3BG0 - chains E and F of the 8 polymer chains in the assembly; structure by X-ray diffraction, 3.15 A resolution.

== Chain E ==
Protein: Protein SEC13 homolog
Organism: Homo sapiens
UniProt: P55735 (SEC13_HUMAN); residue numbers follow UniProt; this construct covers 1-316
Amino-acid sequence (316 residues; each row starts with the number of its first residue):
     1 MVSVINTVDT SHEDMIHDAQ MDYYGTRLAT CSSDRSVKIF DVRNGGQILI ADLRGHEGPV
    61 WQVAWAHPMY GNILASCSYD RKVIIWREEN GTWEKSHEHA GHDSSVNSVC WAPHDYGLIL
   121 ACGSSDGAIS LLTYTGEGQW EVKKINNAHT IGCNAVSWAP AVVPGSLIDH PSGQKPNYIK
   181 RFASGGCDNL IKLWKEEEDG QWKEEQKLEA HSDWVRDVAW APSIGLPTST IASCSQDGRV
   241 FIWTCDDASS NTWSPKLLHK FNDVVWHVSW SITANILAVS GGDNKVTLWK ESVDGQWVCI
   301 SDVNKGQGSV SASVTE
Unresolved in the structure: 1-13, 165-172, 305-316
Curated features (UniProtKB/Swiss-Prot):
  - modified residue: Val2 (N-acetylvaline), Ser184 (Phosphoserine), Ser309 (Phosphoserine)

== Chain F ==
Protein: Nucleoporin NUP145
Organism: Saccharomyces cerevisiae
Notes: EC 3.4.21.-; fragment: Nucleoporin NUP145C
UniProt: P49687 (NU145_YEAST); residues 125-552 here correspond to UniProt positions 731-1158 (UniProt number = residue number + 606)
Amino-acid sequence (442 residues; numbered 111 to 552; the number before each row is that of its first residue):
   111 MGSSHHHHHH SGDPFSECND EIDNAKLIMK ERRFTASYTF AKFSTGSMLL TKDIVGKSGV
   171 SIKRLPTELQ RKFLFDDVYL DKEIEKVTIE ARKSNPYPQI SESSLLFKDA LDYMEKTSSD
   231 YNLWKLSSIL FDPVSYPYKT DNDQVKMALL KKERHCRLTS WIVSQIGPEI EEKIRNSSNE
   291 IEQIFLYLLL NDVVRASKLA IESKNGHLSV LISYLGSNDP RIRDLAELQL QKWSTGGCSI
   351 DKNISKIYKL LSGSPFEGLF SLKELESEFS WLCLLNLTLC YGQIDEYSLE SLVQSHLDKF
   411 SLPYDDPIGV IFQLYAANEN TEKLYKEVRQ RTNALDVQFC WYLIQTLRFN GTRVFSKETS
   471 DEATFAFAAQ LEFAQLHGHS LFVSCFLNDD KAAEDTIKRL VMREITLLRA STNDHILNRL
   531 KIPSQLIFNA QALKDRYEGN YL
Unresolved in the structure: 111-129
Differences from the reference sequence: expression tag (111-124)
Curated features (UniProtKB/Swiss-Prot):
  - modified residue: Thr145 (Phosphothreonine)

== Chain E / chain F interface ==
Pairs across the interface (95; chain E residue first):
  Met15(E) with Ala146(F); Lys162(F), hydrogen bond
  Ile16(E) with Phe150(F); Ser168(F); Gly169(F)
  His17(E) with Phe144(F); Tyr148(F), hydrogen bond (backbone-side chain); Phe150(F)
  Asp18(E) with Tyr148(F); Lys152(F), salt bridge
  Ala19(E) with Phe150(F); Leu160(F); Val170(F), hydrophobic
  Met21(E) with Ser154(F); Leu160(F), hydrophobic; Ile172(F), hydrophobic
  Asp22(E) with Tyr547(F), hydrogen bond
  Tyr23(E) with Thr155(F); Met512(F)
  Tyr24(E) with Met512(F); Arg513(F); Leu543(F); Lys544(F), hydrogen bond (side chain-backbone); Tyr547(F), hydrophobic
  Thr26(E) with Tyr547(F)
  Arg27(E) with Tyr547(F); Tyr551(F)
  Leu28(E) with Ile172(F), hydrophobic
  Thr30(E) with Ser168(F)
  Lys38(E) with Ser168(F)
  Phe40(E) with Lys167(F); Ser168(F)
  Asp41(E) with Tyr551(F), hydrogen bond
  Arg43(E) with Tyr551(F)
  Gln47(E) with Gly166(F); Lys167(F), hydrogen bond (side chain-backbone); Ser168(F); Val170(F)
  Trp61(E) with Ile138(F), hydrophobic; Phe144(F), hydrophobic
  Gln62(E) with Lys152(F)
  His67(E) with Leu543(F)
  Asn72(E) with Tyr547(F); Asn550(F), hydrogen bond
  Tyr79(E) with Ile138(F), hydrophobic
  Glu88(E) with Asn550(F)
  Ser105(E) with Arg142(F), hydrogen bond
  Asn107(E) with Arg142(F), hydrogen bond
  Ser125(E) with Arg142(F), hydrogen bond
  Asn154(E) with Arg142(F), hydrogen bond
  Asp213(E) with Arg143(F), salt bridge
  Trp214(E) with Glu141(F); Arg142(F); Arg143(F)
  Arg216(E) with Arg142(F), hydrogen bond (side chain-backbone); Phe144(F)
  Gly225(E) with Asp505(F)
  Gln236(E) with Arg143(F)
  Asp263(E) with Ser147(F)
  Trp266(E) with Arg143(F); Phe144(F), hydrophobic; Thr145(F); Ser147(F), hydrogen bond (side chain-backbone); Tyr148(F), hydrophobic; Thr149(F)
  His267(E) with Tyr148(F), hydrogen bond; Lys152(F)
  Ser269(E) with Ala151(F); Lys152(F); Phe153(F)
  Trp270(E) with Phe153(F)
  Ser271(E) with Phe153(F)
  Ile272(E) with Ser157(F); Glu482(F); Arg509(F)
  Thr273(E) with Ala479(F); Glu482(F), hydrogen bond; Arg509(F)
  Ile276(E) with Leu175(F), hydrophobic; Phe483(F), hydrophobic
  Ala278(E) with Phe153(F), hydrophobic
  Ser280(E) with Thr149(F); Phe150(F); Ala151(F), hydrogen bond (side chain-backbone)
  Gly282(E) with Ser147(F)
  Asn284(E) with Ser147(F); Thr149(F), hydrogen bond
  Val286(E) with Thr149(F); Ala151(F), hydrophobic; Thr161(F)
  Leu288(E) with Phe153(F), hydrophobic; Leu175(F), hydrophobic
  Val293(E) with Arg439(F)
  Val303(E) with Leu159(F), hydrophobic; Thr161(F)
Other interface residues (no listed pair), chain E (64 interface residues in all): Val42, Ile50, Pro59, Pro68, Met69, Gly71, Asn90, Gly91, Val163, Ser223, Ile224, Leu226, Lys285, Asn304
Other interface residues (no listed pair), chain F (48 interface residues in all): Lys173, Gln440, Phe475, Lys501, Ala502, Ala540, Leu552

== In short ==
64 residues of chain E and 48 residues of chain F are in contact, with 17 hydrogen bonds and 2 salt bridges.
Among the polar pairs are Asp18(E)-Lys152(F), Asp213(E)-Arg143(F) and Met15(E)-Lys162(F).
Chain E is Protein SEC13 homolog (Homo sapiens) and chain F is Nucleoporin NUP145 (Saccharomyces cerevisiae);
the structure, Architecture of a Coat for the Nuclear Pore Membrane, was determined by X-ray diffraction,
deposited together with 3BG1.
